PDB entry 9FFJ | X-ray diffraction, 1.27 A resolution | chain A

== Chain A ==
Protein: Streptavidin
Source organism: Streptomyces avidinii
UniProtKB: P22629 (SAV_STRAV); residues 15-159 here correspond to UniProt positions 39-183 (UniProt number = residue number + 24)
Sequence (159 residues; row label = number of the first residue in the row):
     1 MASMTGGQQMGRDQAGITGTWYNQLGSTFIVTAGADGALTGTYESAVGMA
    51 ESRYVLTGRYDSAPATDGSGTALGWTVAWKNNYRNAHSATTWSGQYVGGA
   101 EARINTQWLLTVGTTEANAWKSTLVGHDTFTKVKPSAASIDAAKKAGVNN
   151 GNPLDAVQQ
Unresolved in the structure: 1-10, 65-67, 135-159
Sequence notes: initiating methionine (1); expression tag (2-14); engineered mutation Met49 (Asn73 in P22629), Val112 (Ser136 in P22629)
UniProt features mapped onto this chain:
  - motif: Arg59 to Asp61 (Cell attachment site)
  - binding site (biotin): Tyr43, Tyr54, Trp92, Trp108, Trp120
Ligand contacts: A1ICD (N-methyl-N-[(4,4,6,6-tetrahydroxy-4,6-dioxido-1,3,3a,5,6a-tetrahydrothien[3,4-d]imidazol-4-ium-2-yl)methyl]-5-(2,4,4-trihydroxy-2-keto-3,3a,5,6-tetrahydro-1H-thien[3,4-d]imidazol-4-ium-6-yl): Asn23, Leu25, Ser27, Tyr43, Ser45, Val47, Gly48, Met49, Ala50, Trp79, Ala86, His87, Ser88, Thr90, Trp92, Trp108, Leu110, Val112, Gly113, Trp120, Asp128

== Overview ==
Ligands of chain A: compound A1ICD. Curated annotation (UniProt) lists 5 biotin-binding residues.
Chain A is Streptavidin (Streptomyces avidinii); the structure, Artificial metalloenzyme with a nickel-based
1,10-phenanthroline cofactor and streptavidin N49M-S112V mutant, was determined by X-ray diffraction (same
publication as 9FNR and 9FOA).
